PDB entry 9G9W | electron microscopy, 2.48 A resolution | chains A and B

Chain A (and B):
Protein: Potassium channel subfamily K member 9
Source organism: Homo sapiens
Notes: chain B of this document is another copy of the same molecule, construct and numbering; everything in this record applies to it too
UniProt: Q9NPC2 (KCNK9_HUMAN); numbering as in UniProt (aligned over 1-265)
Sequence (272 residues; row label = number of the first residue in the row):
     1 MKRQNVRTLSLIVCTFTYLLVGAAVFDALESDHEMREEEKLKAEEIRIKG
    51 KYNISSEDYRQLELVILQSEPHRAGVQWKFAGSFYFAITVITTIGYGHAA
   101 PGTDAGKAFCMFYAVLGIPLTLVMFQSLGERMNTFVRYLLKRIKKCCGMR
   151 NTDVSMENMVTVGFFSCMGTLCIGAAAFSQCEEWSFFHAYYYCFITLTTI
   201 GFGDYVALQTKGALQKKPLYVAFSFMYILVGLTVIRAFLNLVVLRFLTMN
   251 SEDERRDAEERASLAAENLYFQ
Unresolved in the structure: 1, 260-272
Differences from the reference sequence: engineered mutation Arg236 (Gly in Q9NPC2); expression tag (266-272)
Bound ions: K+ site 1: Thr93, Ile94, Thr199, Ile200 (shared with Thr93(B), Ile94(B), Thr199(B), Ile200(B) of chain B); K+ site 2: Thr93, Thr199 (shared with Thr93(B), Thr199(B) of chain B); K+ site 3: Gly95, Tyr96, Gly201, Phe202 (shared with Gly95(B), Tyr96(B), Gly201(B), Phe202(B) of chain B)
UniProt features mapped onto this chain:
  - region: Thr93 to His98 (Selectivity filter 1), Thr199 to Asp204 (Selectivity filter 2), Val243 to Thr248 (X-gate)
  - binding site (K(+)): Thr93, Ile94, Gly95, Tyr96, Thr199, Ile200, Gly201, Phe202
  - site: Trp78 (Forms a cation-pi interaction with protonated H-98, stabilizing the C-type inactivated state), His98 (pH sensor)
  - glycosylation: Asn53 (N-linked (GlcNAc...) asparagine)

How chain A and chain B interact:
Pairs across the interface - 188 pairs, chain A then chain B:
  Asn5(A) with Arg131(B), hydrogen bond
  Thr8(A) with Ser127(B); Arg131(B)
  Leu11(A) with Leu120(B), hydrophobic; Val123(B), hydrophobic; Met124(B); Ser127(B)
  Thr15(A) with Leu120(B); Met124(B)
  Phe16(A) with Leu229(B), hydrophobic
  Tyr18(A) with Tyr113(B), hydrogen bond (side chain-backbone); Leu116(B); Gly117(B), hydrogen bond (side chain-backbone)
  Leu19(A) with Phe84(B), hydrophobic; Ala87(B); Ile88(B); Ile91(B), hydrophobic; Tyr113(B)
  Leu20(A) with Phe80(B), hydrophobic; Phe84(B), hydrophobic
  Gly22(A) with Tyr113(B)
  Ala23(A) with Phe80(B), hydrophobic; Ser83(B); Phe84(B)
  Val25(A) with Phe109(B), hydrophobic
  Phe26(A) with Ser83(B); Phe86(B), hydrophobic; Phe109(B), hydrophobic; Tyr113(B), hydrophobic
  Asp27(A) with Trp78(B); Ser83(B), hydrogen bond (backbone-side chain)
  Leu29(A) with Ala105(B); Gly106(B); Phe109(B), hydrophobic
  Glu30(A) with Trp78(B); Pro101(B); Gly102(B), hydrogen bond (side chain-backbone); Thr103(B), hydrogen bond; Gly106(B)
  Ser31(A) with Trp78(B), hydrogen bond (side chain-backbone); Lys79(B)
  His33(A) with Thr103(B)
  Glu34(A) with His72(B); Gly75(B); Val76(B); Gln77(B), hydrogen bond (side chain-backbone); Trp78(B), hydrogen bond (side chain-backbone)
  Glu37(A) with His72(B), salt bridge
  Glu38(A) with His72(B)
  Leu41(A) with Gln68(B); Ser69(B); His72(B)
  Glu44(A) with Val65(B)
  Lys51(A) with Asp58(B), salt bridge
  Tyr52(A) with Tyr52(B); Asn53(B); Ile54(B), hydrophobic; Ser55(B), hydrogen bond (side chain-backbone); Asp58(B), hydrogen bond
  Asn53(A) with Tyr52(B)
  Ile54(A) with Tyr52(B), hydrophobic
  Ser55(A) with Tyr52(B), hydrogen bond (backbone-side chain)
  Asp58(A) with Lys51(B), salt bridge; Tyr52(B), hydrogen bond
  Tyr59(A) with Leu62(B); Ile66(B)
  Leu62(A) with Tyr59(B); Leu62(B), hydrophobic
  Val65(A) with Glu44(B)
  Ile66(A) with Tyr59(B); Ile66(B), hydrophobic
  Leu67(A) with Leu67(B), hydrophobic; Glu70(B)
  Gln68(A) with Leu41(B)
  Ser69(A) with Leu41(B)
  Glu70(A) with Leu67(B)
  His72(A) with Glu34(B); Glu37(B), salt bridge; Glu38(B); Leu41(B)
  Gly75(A) with Glu34(B)
  Val76(A) with Glu34(B)
  Gln77(A) with Glu34(B), hydrogen bond (backbone-side chain)
  Trp78(A) with Asp27(B); Glu30(B); Ser31(B), hydrogen bond (backbone-side chain); Glu34(B), hydrogen bond (backbone-side chain)
  Lys79(A) with Ser31(B)
  Phe80(A) with Leu20(B), hydrophobic; Ala23(B), hydrophobic
  Ser83(A) with Ala23(B); Phe26(B); Asp27(B), hydrogen bond (side chain-backbone)
  Phe84(A) with Leu19(B), hydrophobic; Leu20(B), hydrophobic; Ala23(B)
  Phe86(A) with Phe26(B), hydrophobic; Phe202(B), hydrophobic
  Ala87(A) with Leu19(B)
  Ile88(A) with Leu19(B)
  Val90(A) with Ile200(B); Phe202(B), hydrophobic
  Ile91(A) with Leu19(B), hydrophobic
  Thr93(A) with Thr198(B); Thr199(B); Ile200(B)
  Ile94(A) with Ile200(B)
  Gly95(A) with Ile200(B); Gly201(B); Phe202(B)
  Tyr96(A) with Phe202(B)
  Gly97(A) with Phe202(B)
  Ala100(A) with Asp204(B)
  Pro101(A) with Glu30(B); Tyr191(B)
  Gly102(A) with Glu30(B), hydrogen bond (backbone-side chain)
  Thr103(A) with Glu30(B), hydrogen bond; His33(B)
  Asp104(A) with Phe187(B); His188(B), salt bridge
  Ala105(A) with Leu29(B)
  Gly106(A) with Leu29(B); Glu30(B)
  Lys107(A) with Phe187(B); Tyr191(B)
  Phe109(A) with Val25(B), hydrophobic; Phe26(B), hydrophobic; Leu29(B), hydrophobic
  Cys110(A) with Phe202(B), hydrophobic
  Met111(A) with Phe187(B), hydrophobic; Phe194(B)
  Tyr113(A) with Tyr18(B), hydrogen bond (backbone-side chain); Leu19(B); Gly22(B); Phe26(B), hydrophobic
  Ala114(A) with Phe194(B), hydrophobic
  Val115(A) with Phe194(B), hydrophobic
  Leu116(A) with Tyr18(B)
  Gly117(A) with Tyr18(B), hydrogen bond (backbone-side chain)
  Pro119(A) with Leu239(B), hydrophobic
  Leu120(A) with Leu11(B), hydrophobic; Thr15(B)
  Leu122(A) with Leu239(B), hydrophobic
  Val123(A) with Leu11(B), hydrophobic; Leu247(B), hydrophobic
  Met124(A) with Leu11(B); Thr15(B)
  Gln126(A) with Leu247(B)
  Ser127(A) with Thr8(B); Leu11(B); Asn250(B)
  Glu130(A) with Asn250(B), hydrogen bond; Glu254(B)
  Arg131(A) with Asn5(B), hydrogen bond; Thr8(B); Asn250(B)
  Phe187(A) with Asp104(B); Lys107(B); Met111(B), hydrophobic
  His188(A) with Asp104(B), salt bridge
  Tyr191(A) with Pro101(B); Lys107(B)
  Phe194(A) with Met111(B); Ala114(B), hydrophobic; Val115(B), hydrophobic
  Thr198(A) with Thr93(B)
  Thr199(A) with Thr93(B)
  Ile200(A) with Val90(B); Thr93(B); Ile94(B); Gly95(B)
  Gly201(A) with Gly95(B)
  Phe202(A) with Phe86(B), hydrophobic; Val90(B), hydrophobic; Gly95(B); Tyr96(B); Gly97(B); Cys110(B), hydrophobic
  Asp204(A) with Ala100(B)
  Leu229(A) with Phe16(B), hydrophobic
  Leu239(A) with Pro119(B), hydrophobic; Leu122(B), hydrophobic
  Leu247(A) with Val123(B), hydrophobic; Gln126(B)
  Asn250(A) with Ser127(B); Glu130(B), hydrogen bond; Arg131(B)
  Glu254(A) with Glu130(B)
Other interface residues (no listed pair), chain A (113 interface residues in all): Gln4, Ile12, Cys14, Glu45, Ile48, Gln61, Glu63, Ala108, Phe112, Ile118, Leu128, Tyr190, Ile195, Tyr205, Met226, Val243, Phe246, Ser251
Other interface residues (no listed pair), chain B (113 interface residues in all): Gln4, Ile12, Cys14, Glu45, Ile48, Gln61, Glu63, Ala108, Phe112, Ile118, Leu128, Tyr190, Ile195, Tyr205, Met226, Val243, Phe246, Ser251

In short:
The chain A/chain B interface involves 113 residues from each chain, with 24 hydrogen bonds and 6 salt
bridges. Polar contacts include Glu37(A)-His72(B), Lys51(A)-Asp58(B) and Asp104(A)-His188(B). Curated
annotation (UniProt) lists 8 K+-binding residues on chain A.
Chain A and chain B are both Potassium channel subfamily K member 9 (Homo sapiens); the structure, Structure
of the human two pore domain potassium ion channel TASK-3 (K2P9.1) G236R mutant, was determined by electron
microscopy together with 9G9V and 9G9X from the same study.
